2PG1 - chains A and B of the 6 polymer chains in the assembly; structure by X-ray diffraction, 2.80 A resolution.

[Chain A (and B)]
Molecule: Dynein light chain 1, cytoplasmic
From: Drosophila melanogaster
Notes: chain B of this document is another copy of the same molecule, construct and numbering; everything in this record applies to it too
Reference sequence: Q24117 (DYL1_DROME); numbering as in UniProt (aligned over 1-89)
Chain sequence (91 residues; numbered -1 to 89; the number before each row is that of its first residue; numbers below 1 keep their minus sign (Met-1 is residue -1)):
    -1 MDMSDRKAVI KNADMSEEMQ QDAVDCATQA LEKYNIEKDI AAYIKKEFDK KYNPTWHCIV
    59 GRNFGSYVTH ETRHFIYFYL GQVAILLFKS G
Not modelled in the structure: -1 to 4
Sequence notes: cloning artifact (-1 to 0)

[Chain A / chain B interface]
Pairs across the interface - 55 pairs, chain A then chain B:
  Glu35(A) - Asn61(B)
  Glu35(A) - Phe62(B)  hydrogen bond (side chain-backbone)
  Glu35(A) - Gly63(B)
  Lys36(A) - Gly63(B)
  Ala39(A) - Ser64(B)
  Ala39(A) - Tyr65(B)  hydrophobic
  Ala40(A) - Tyr65(B)  hydrophobic
  Lys43(A) - Tyr65(B)
  Lys43(A) - Thr67(B)  hydrogen bond
  Lys44(A) - Tyr65(B)
  Thr53(A) - Thr67(B)
  His55(A) - Tyr65(B)
  His55(A) - Val66(B)
  His55(A) - Thr67(B)  hydrogen bond (side chain-backbone)
  His55(A) - Ser88(B)  hydrogen bond
  Cys56(A) - Ser64(B)
  Cys56(A) - Tyr65(B)  hydrogen bond (backbone-backbone)
  Ile57(A) - Phe62(B)  hydrophobic
  Ile57(A) - Gly63(B)
  Ile57(A) - Ser64(B)
  Val58(A) - Phe62(B)
  Val58(A) - Gly63(B)  hydrogen bond (backbone-backbone)
  Gly59(A) - Asn61(B)
  Gly59(A) - Phe62(B)
  Arg60(A) - Asn61(B)  hydrogen bond (backbone-backbone)
  Asn61(A) - Glu35(B)
  Asn61(A) - Gly59(B)
  Asn61(A) - Arg60(B)  hydrogen bond (side chain-backbone)
  Asn61(A) - Asn61(B)  hydrogen bond (backbone-backbone)
  Phe62(A) - Glu35(B)  hydrogen bond (backbone-side chain)
  Phe62(A) - Val58(B)
  Phe62(A) - Gly59(B)
  Phe62(A) - Phe62(B)  hydrophobic
  Gly63(A) - Glu35(B)  hydrogen bond (backbone-side chain)
  Gly63(A) - Lys36(B)
  Gly63(A) - Ile57(B)
  Gly63(A) - Val58(B)  hydrogen bond (backbone-backbone)
  Ser64(A) - Lys36(B)
  Ser64(A) - Ala39(B)
  Ser64(A) - Cys56(B)
  Ser64(A) - Ile57(B)
  Tyr65(A) - Ala39(B)
  Tyr65(A) - Ala40(B)  hydrophobic
  Tyr65(A) - Lys43(B)
  Tyr65(A) - Lys44(B)
  Tyr65(A) - Cys56(B)  hydrogen bond (backbone-backbone)
  Val66(A) - His55(B)
  Thr67(A) - Lys43(B)  hydrogen bond
  Thr67(A) - Thr53(B)
  Thr67(A) - His55(B)  hydrogen bond (backbone-side chain)
  Phe86(A) - His55(B)
  Ser88(A) - His55(B)  hydrogen bond
  Ser88(A) - Ser88(B)  hydrogen bond (side chain-backbone)
  Gly89(A) - Ser88(B)
  Gly89(A) - Gly89(B)  hydrogen bond (backbone-backbone)
Other interface residues (no listed pair), chain A (24 interface residues in all): Trp54
Other interface residues (no listed pair), chain B (25 interface residues in all): Trp54, Leu84, Phe86

[Overview]
24 residues of chain A and 25 residues of chain B are in contact, with 18 hydrogen bonds. Among the polar
pairs are Glu35(A)-Phe62(B), Lys43(A)-Thr67(B) and His55(A)-Thr67(B).
Both chains are Dynein light chain 1, cytoplasmic (Drosophila melanogaster). Entry 2PG1 (Structural analysis
of a cytoplasmic dynein Light Chain-Intermediate Chain complex) was determined by X-ray diffraction.
